PDB entry 4C7B | X-ray diffraction, 2.10 A resolution | chains A and B

# Chain A
Protein: NAD-dependent protein deacetylase sirtuin-3, mitochondrial
Organism: Homo sapiens
Notes: EC 3.5.1.-
UniProtKB: Q9NTG7 (SIR3_HUMAN); residues 117-399 here = UniProt positions 117-399
Sequence (283 residues; row label = number of the first residue in the row):
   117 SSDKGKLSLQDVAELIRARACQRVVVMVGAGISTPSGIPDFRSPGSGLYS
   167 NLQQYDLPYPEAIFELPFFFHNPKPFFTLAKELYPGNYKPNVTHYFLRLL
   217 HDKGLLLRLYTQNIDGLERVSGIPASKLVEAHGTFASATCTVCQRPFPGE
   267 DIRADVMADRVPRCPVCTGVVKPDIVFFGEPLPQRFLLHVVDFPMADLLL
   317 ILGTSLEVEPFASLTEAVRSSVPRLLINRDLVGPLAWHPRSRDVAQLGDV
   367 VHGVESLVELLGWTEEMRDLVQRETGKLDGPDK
Unresolved in the structure: 117-121, 159-169, 394-399
Bound ions: Zn2+: C256, C259, C280, C283
Residues lining bound ligands: BVB (5-[(E)-2-(4-bromophenyl)ethenyl]benzene-1,3-diol): G145, A146, S149, I154, F157, R158, L173, P176, I179, F180, L195, Q228, N229, I230, D231
From the paper describing this entry:
  - binding site for BVB: F157, R158, L173, P176, F180, L195, N229, D231
  - mutagenesis - R139A, R335A, R384A: unchanged binding to BVB

# Chain B
Protein: Peptide
Sequence (4 residues; numbered 1 to 4; the number before each row is that of its first residue):
     1 RHKK
Modified / non-standard residues: K4 (N~6~-acetyl-N-(4-methyl-2-oxo-2H-chromen-7-yl)-L-lysinamide; FDL)

# How chain A and chain B interact
Residue-residue contacts (15):
  F180(A) - K4(B)
  H248(A) - K4(B)
  I291(A) - K4(B)
  V292(A) - K4(B)
  F293(A) - K4(B)
  F294(A) - K4(B)
  G295(A) - K3(B)
  G295(A) - K4(B)  hydrogen bond (backbone-backbone)
  E296(A) - K3(B)
  E296(A) - K4(B)  hydrogen bond (backbone-backbone)
  P297(A) - H2(B)
  P297(A) - K3(B)
  L298(A) - H2(B)  hydrogen bond (backbone-backbone)
  L298(A) - K4(B)
  P326(A) - H2(B)
Interface residues without a listed pair, chain A (14 interface residues in all): I230, F302, H305

# In short
The interface between chain A and chain B involves 14 residues on one side and 3 on the other; the contacts
include 3 hydrogen bonds. Backbone hydrogen bonds pair G295(A)-K4(B), E296(A)-K4(B) and L298(A)-H2(B). The
paper reports a binding site for BVB at F157(A), R158(A) and L173(A) among others; R139A, R335A and R384A of
chain A leave binding to BVB unchanged.
Here chain A is NAD-dependent protein deacetylase sirtuin-3, mitochondrial (Homo sapiens) and chain B is
Peptide. Entry 4C7B (Complex of human Sirt3 with Bromo-Resveratrol and Fluor-De-Lys peptide) was determined by
X-ray diffraction together with 4C78 from the same study.
